7W76 - chains C and D of the 3 polymer chains in the assembly; structure by X-ray diffraction, 3.05 A resolution.

# Chain C (and D)
Molecule: E3 ubiquitin-protein ligase BRE1
From: Kluyveromyces lactis NRRL Y-1140
Notes: EC 2.3.2.27; chain D of this document is another copy of the same molecule, construct and numbering; everything in this record applies to it too
Reference sequence: Q6CWM4 (BRE1_KLULA); numbering as in UniProt (aligned over 1-206)
Sequence (206 residues; numbered 1 to 206; the number before each row is that of its first residue):
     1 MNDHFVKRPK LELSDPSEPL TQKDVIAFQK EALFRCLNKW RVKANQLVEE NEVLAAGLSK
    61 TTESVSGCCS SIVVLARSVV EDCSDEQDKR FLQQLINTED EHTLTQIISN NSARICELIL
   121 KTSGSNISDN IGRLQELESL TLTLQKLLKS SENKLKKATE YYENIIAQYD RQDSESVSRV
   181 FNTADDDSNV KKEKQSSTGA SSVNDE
Unresolved in the structure: 1-11, 122-126, 174-206 (chain D: 1-15, 184-206)
What the authors report for this chain:
  - mutagenesis - R179A: decreased binding to Ubiquitin-conjugating enzyme E2 2
  - mutagenesis - K30A, R35E, R41E, R171E, R179A, V180A/F181A: decreased catalytic activity with Ubiquitin-conjugating enzyme E2 2
  - mutagenesis - Q22A: unchanged catalytic activity with Ubiquitin-conjugating enzyme E2 2

# Chain C / chain D interface
Contacting residue pairs - 168 pairs, chain C then chain D:
  E12(C) - I26(D)
  L13(C) - E175(D)
  L13(C) - S176(D)
  S14(C) - R179(D)  hydrogen bond (backbone-side chain)
  D15(C) - R179(D)  hydrogen bond (backbone-side chain)
  P16(C) - R179(D)  hydrogen bond (backbone-side chain)
  E18(C) - R179(D)
  P19(C) - R179(D)
  L20(C) - R179(D)
  D24(C) - R179(D)  salt bridge
  A27(C) - S176(D)  hydrogen bond (backbone-side chain)
  F28(C) - S176(D)
  Q29(C) - K30(D)  hydrogen bond
  K30(C) - V25(D)
  K30(C) - I26(D)
  K30(C) - F28(D)  hydrogen bond (side chain-backbone)
  K30(C) - K30(D)
  K30(C) - L33(D)
  E31(C) - Q22(D)
  E31(C) - S174(D)  hydrogen bond
  E31(C) - E175(D)  hydrogen bond (side chain-backbone)
  E31(C) - S176(D)  hydrogen bond
  L33(C) - F34(D)  hydrophobic
  L33(C) - L37(D)
  F34(C) - L20(D)
  F34(C) - T21(D)
  F34(C) - Q22(D)
  F34(C) - V25(D)  hydrophobic
  F34(C) - D170(D)
  R35(C) - Q22(D)  hydrogen bond
  R35(C) - D170(D)
  R35(C) - R171(D)
  R35(C) - S174(D)  hydrogen bond
  R35(C) - V177(D)
  C36(C) - L37(D)  hydrophobic
  L37(C) - C36(D)
  L37(C) - L37(D)  hydrophobic
  L37(C) - W40(D)
  N38(C) - D170(D)  hydrogen bond
  W40(C) - W40(D)  hydrophobic
  W40(C) - R41(D)
  W40(C) - A44(D)  hydrophobic
  W40(C) - N45(D)
  R41(C) - E18(D)  salt bridge
  R41(C) - P19(D)
  R41(C) - W40(D)
  K43(C) - V48(D)
  K43(C) - E163(D)
  A44(C) - W40(D)  hydrophobic
  A44(C) - L47(D)
  N45(C) - W40(D)
  L47(C) - A44(D)
  L47(C) - L47(D)  hydrophobic
  L47(C) - V48(D)  hydrophobic
  L47(C) - N51(D)
  V48(C) - L47(D)  hydrophobic
  E50(C) - N51(D)
  N51(C) - L47(D)  hydrogen bond (side chain-backbone)
  N51(C) - E50(D)  hydrogen bond
  N51(C) - N51(D)  hydrogen bond
  N51(C) - L54(D)
  L54(C) - N51(D)
  L54(C) - A55(D)
  L54(C) - L58(D)  hydrophobic
  G57(C) - L58(D)
  L58(C) - L54(D)  hydrophobic
  L58(C) - G57(D)
  L58(C) - L58(D)  hydrophobic
  L58(C) - T61(D)
  T61(C) - L58(D)
  T61(C) - V65(D)
  T62(C) - T61(D)
  S64(C) - T105(D)  hydrogen bond (backbone-side chain)
  V65(C) - V65(D)  hydrophobic
  V65(C) - C68(D)  hydrophobic
  G67(C) - I108(D)
  G67(C) - S109(D)
  C68(C) - C68(D)  hydrophobic
  C68(C) - C69(D)  hydrophobic
  C68(C) - I108(D)  hydrophobic
  S71(C) - I72(D)
  S71(C) - C116(D)  hydrogen bond (backbone-side chain)
  I72(C) - S71(D)
  I72(C) - I72(D)  hydrophobic
  V74(C) - C116(D)  hydrophobic
  L75(C) - L75(D)  hydrophobic
  L75(C) - C116(D)  hydrophobic
  L75(C) - I119(D)  hydrophobic
  L75(C) - L120(D)  hydrophobic
  S78(C) - L120(D)
  H102(C) - K60(D)
  T105(C) - S64(D)
  T105(C) - C68(D)
  Q106(C) - K60(D)
  I108(C) - C68(D)  hydrophobic
  S109(C) - E63(D)
  S109(C) - S64(D)
  S109(C) - G67(D)
  S112(C) - G67(D)
  S112(C) - S71(D)
  C116(C) - S71(D)
  C116(C) - L75(D)
  I119(C) - L75(D)  hydrophobic
  I119(C) - I119(D)  hydrophobic
  L120(C) - L75(D)  hydrophobic
  L120(C) - S78(D)
  L120(C) - S125(D)
  I127(C) - I127(D)
  I131(C) - V74(D)  hydrophobic
  R133(C) - L134(D)
  L134(C) - R77(D)
  L134(C) - L137(D)  hydrophobic
  Q135(C) - S70(D)
  L137(C) - L134(D)
  L137(C) - L137(D)  hydrophobic
  L137(C) - E138(D)
  L137(C) - T141(D)
  E138(C) - S70(D)
  E138(C) - V73(D)
  E138(C) - I96(D)
  E138(C) - R133(D)  salt bridge
  S139(C) - S66(D)
  S139(C) - S70(D)
  L140(C) - T141(D)
  T141(C) - E99(D)
  T141(C) - L137(D)
  T141(C) - T141(D)
  L142(C) - S66(D)
  L142(C) - T98(D)
  L142(C) - E99(D)
  L142(C) - E101(D)
  L142(C) - L104(D)  hydrophobic
  T143(C) - T62(D)
  T143(C) - E63(D)
  T143(C) - S66(D)  hydrogen bond
  T143(C) - E101(D)
  L144(C) - T141(D)
  L144(C) - L144(D)  hydrophobic
  L144(C) - Q145(D)
  L144(C) - L148(D)  hydrophobic
  Q145(C) - E99(D)
  Q145(C) - L144(D)
  K146(C) - D100(D)  salt bridge
  K146(C) - H102(D)
  L147(C) - T62(D)
  L147(C) - L148(D)  hydrophobic
  L148(C) - L147(D)
  L148(C) - L148(D)  hydrophobic
  L148(C) - S151(D)
  K149(C) - D100(D)  salt bridge
  S151(C) - S151(D)  hydrogen bond
  S151(C) - E152(D)
  E152(C) - S151(D)  hydrogen bond
  E152(C) - K154(D)  salt bridge
  L155(C) - K154(D)
  L155(C) - L155(D)  hydrophobic
  T159(C) - Y162(D)
  Y162(C) - T159(D)
  Y162(C) - Y162(D)  hydrophobic
  Y162(C) - E163(D)  hydrogen bond
  Y162(C) - I166(D)  hydrophobic
  E163(C) - Y162(D)  hydrogen bond
  I166(C) - Y162(D)  hydrophobic
  I166(C) - I166(D)  hydrophobic
  Y169(C) - I166(D)
  Y169(C) - Y169(D)  hydrophobic
  Y169(C) - D170(D)
  D170(C) - Y169(D)
Interface residues without a listed pair, chain C (87 interface residues in all): I26, V42, A55, C69, K121, K154, A158, I165
Interface residues without a listed pair, chain D (89 interface residues in all): Q29, S59, V79, S112, L140, V180

# In short
87 residues of chain C and 89 residues of chain D are in contact; the contacts include 22 hydrogen bonds and 6
salt bridges. Polar pairs include D24(C)-R179(D), R41(C)-E18(D) and E138(C)-R133(D). From the paper: K30A,
R35E and R41E of chain C, among others, reduce catalytic activity with Ubiquitin-conjugating enzyme E2 2;
R179A of chain C reduces binding to Ubiquitin-conjugating enzyme E2 2; 7 substitutions were tested in all.
Chain C and chain D are both E3 ubiquitin-protein ligase BRE1 (Kluyveromyces lactis NRRL Y-1140); the
structure, Crystal structure of the K. lactis Bre1 RBD in complex with Rad6, crystal form II, was determined
by X-ray diffraction, deposited together with 7W75.
